7P5T - chain A; structure by X-ray diffraction, 1.30 A resolution.

== Chain A ==
Name: Steroid C26-monooxygenase
Organism: Mycobacterium tuberculosis H37Rv
Notes: EC 1.14.15.28
Reference sequence: P9WPL5 (CP142_MYCTU); numbering as in UniProt (aligned over 2-398)
Chain sequence (398 residues; numbered 1 to 398; the number before each row is that of its first residue):
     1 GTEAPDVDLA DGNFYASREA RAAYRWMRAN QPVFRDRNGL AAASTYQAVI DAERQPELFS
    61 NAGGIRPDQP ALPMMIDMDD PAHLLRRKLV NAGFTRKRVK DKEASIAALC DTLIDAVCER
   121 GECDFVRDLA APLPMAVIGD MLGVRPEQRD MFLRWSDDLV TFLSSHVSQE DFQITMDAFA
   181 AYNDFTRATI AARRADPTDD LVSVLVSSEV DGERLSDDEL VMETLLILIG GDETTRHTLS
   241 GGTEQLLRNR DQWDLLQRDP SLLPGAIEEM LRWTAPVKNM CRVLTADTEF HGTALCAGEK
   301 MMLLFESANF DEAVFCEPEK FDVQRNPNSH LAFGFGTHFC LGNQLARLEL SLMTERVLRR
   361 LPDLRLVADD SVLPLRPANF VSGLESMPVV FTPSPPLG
Disordered / not traced: 1-2
Construct notes: expression tag (1)
Curated features (UniProtKB/Swiss-Prot):
  - binding site (heme): Cys-340
Ion coordination: heme Fe: Cys-340 (together with 5YG)
Small-molecule neighbours:
  - 5YG (N-[(4-methoxyphenyl)methyl]-4-(pyridin-4-ylmethyl)aniline): Ile-65, Leu-72, Met-74, Ile-76, Leu-159, Phe-162, Leu-163, Thr-175, Met-176, Phe-179, Met-222, Leu-225, Leu-226, Ile-229, Gly-230, Thr-234, Val-277, Met-280, Cys-340, Phe-380
  - heme (HEM): Glu-53, Met-75, Ile-76, His-83, Arg-87, Phe-94, Ile-138, Leu-226, Ile-227, Gly-230, Gly-231, Thr-234, Thr-235, Thr-238, Leu-271, Pro-276, Val-277, Met-280, Arg-282, Phe-305, Ala-332, Phe-333, Gly-334, Phe-335, Thr-337, His-338, Phe-339, Cys-340, Leu-341, Gly-342, Leu-345, Ala-346
From the paper describing this entry:
  - binding site for 5YG: Met-280

== Overview ==
Chain A binds heme and compound 5YG. UniProt lists heme-binding residue Cys-340. From the paper: a binding
site for 5YG at Met-280.
Chain A is Steroid C26-monooxygenase (Mycobacterium tuberculosis H37Rv); the structure, Structure of CYP142
from Mycobacterium tuberculosis in complex with inhibitor MEK216, was determined by X-ray diffraction,
deposited together with 8S4M, 8S53, 7ZGL, 7ZIC and 7QQ7.
